Entry 4O4J (X-ray diffraction, 2.20 A resolution); this record covers chains B and E of the 6 polymer chains in the assembly.

[Chain B]
Name: Tubulin beta-2B chain
From: Bos taurus
UniProtKB: Q6B856 (TBB2B_BOVIN); the author numbering skips numbers that UniProt does not, so the offset changes along the chain: 1-42 = UniProt 1-42; 45-360 = UniProt 43-358; 369-455 = UniProt 359-445
Amino-acid sequence (445 residues; numbered 1 to 455; 10 numbers in that range are skipped by the numbering (no residue carries them; nothing is unmodelled there); the number before each row is that of its first residue):
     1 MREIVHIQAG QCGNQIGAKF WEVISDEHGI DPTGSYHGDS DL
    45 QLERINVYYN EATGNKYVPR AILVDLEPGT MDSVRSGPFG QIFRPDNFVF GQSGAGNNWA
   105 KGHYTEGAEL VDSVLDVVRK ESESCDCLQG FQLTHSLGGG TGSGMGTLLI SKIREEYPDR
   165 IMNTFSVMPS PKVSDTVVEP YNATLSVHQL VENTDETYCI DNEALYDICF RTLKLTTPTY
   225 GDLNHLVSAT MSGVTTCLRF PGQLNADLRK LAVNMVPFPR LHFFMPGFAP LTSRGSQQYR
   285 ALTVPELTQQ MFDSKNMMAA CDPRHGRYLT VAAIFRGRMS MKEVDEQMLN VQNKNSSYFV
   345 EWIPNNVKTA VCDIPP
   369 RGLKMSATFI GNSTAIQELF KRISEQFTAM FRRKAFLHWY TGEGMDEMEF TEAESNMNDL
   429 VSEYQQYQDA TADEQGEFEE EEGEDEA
Disordered / not traced: 439-455
Curated features (UniProtKB/Swiss-Prot):
  - motif: Met1 to Ile4 (MREI motif)
  - binding site (GTP): Gln11, Glu71, Ser140, Gly144, Thr145, Gly146, Asn206, Asn228
  - binding site (Mg(2+)): Glu71
  - modified residue: Ser40 (Phosphoserine), Thr57 (Phosphothreonine), Lys60 (N6-acetyllysine), Ser174 (Phosphoserine), Thr287 (Phosphothreonine), Thr292 (Phosphothreonine), Arg320 (Omega-N-methylarginine), Glu448 (5-glutamyl polyglutamate)
  - cross-link (Glycyl lysine isopeptide (Lys-Gly)): Lys60 (interchain with G-Cter in ubiquitin), Lys326 (interchain with G-Cter in ubiquitin)

[Chain E]
Name: Stathmin-4
From: Rattus norvegicus
UniProtKB: P63043 (STMN4_RAT); residues 5-145 here correspond to UniProt positions 49-189 (UniProt number = residue number + 44)
Amino-acid sequence (143 residues; numbered 3 to 145; the number before each row is that of its first residue):
     3 MADMEVIELN KCTSGQSFEV ILKPPSFDGV PEFNASLPRR RDPSLEEIQK KLEAAEERRK
    63 YQEAELLKHL AEKREHEREV IQKAIEENNN FIKMAKEKLA QKMESNKENR EAHLAAMLER
   123 LQEKDKHAEE VRKNKELKEE ASR
Disordered / not traced: 3-5, 29-43, 144-145
Sequence notes: cloning artifact (3-4)
Curated features (UniProtKB/Swiss-Prot):
  - modified residue: Ser46 (Phosphoserine)

[Chain B / chain E interface]
Contacting residue pairs (26; chain B residue first):
  His107(B) - Lys75(E)  hydrogen bond
  Tyr108(B) - His78(E)  hydrogen bond
  Tyr108(B) - Glu79(E)
  Tyr108(B) - Val82(E)  hydrophobic
  Tyr108(B) - Ile83(E)
  Leu152(B) - Glu79(E)
  Ser155(B) - Leu72(E)
  Ser155(B) - Lys75(E)
  Ser155(B) - Arg76(E)  hydrogen bond
  Lys156(B) - Arg76(E)
  Lys156(B) - Glu79(E)  salt bridge
  Arg158(B) - Leu68(E)
  Glu159(B) - Leu69(E)
  Glu159(B) - Leu72(E)
  Glu159(B) - Arg76(E)  salt bridge
  Pro162(B) - Glu65(E)
  Gln193(B) - Lys75(E)
  Glu196(B) - His71(E)  salt bridge
  Thr409(B) - Glu89(E)
  Glu411(B) - Val82(E)
  Glu411(B) - Ala86(E)
  Gly412(B) - Val82(E)
  Gly412(B) - Lys85(E)
  Gly412(B) - Ala86(E)
  Asp414(B) - Lys85(E)  salt bridge
  Glu417(B) - His78(E)  salt bridge
Other interface residues (no listed pair), chain B (18 interface residues in all): Thr109, Gly410, Met413
Other interface residues (no listed pair), chain E (16 interface residues in all): Ala73, Asn90

[Overview]
18 residues of chain B and 16 residues of chain E are in contact, with 3 hydrogen bonds and 5 salt bridges.
Polar contacts include Lys156(B)-Glu79(E), Glu159(B)-Arg76(E) and Glu196(B)-His71(E). Curated annotation
(UniProt) lists 8 GTP-binding residues and Mg2+-binding residue Glu71(B) on chain B.
Here chain B is Tubulin beta-2B chain (Bos taurus) and chain E is Stathmin-4 (Rattus norvegicus). Entry 4O4J
(Tubulin-Peloruside A complex) was determined by X-ray diffraction together with 4O4L, 4O4I and 4O4H from the
same study.
